Entry 8RMO (X-ray diffraction, 1.16 A resolution); this record covers chains H and L of the 3 polymer chains in the assembly.

# Chain H
Name: anti-FLAG M2 heavy chain
From: Mus musculus
Amino-acid sequence (228 residues; each row starts with the number of its first residue):
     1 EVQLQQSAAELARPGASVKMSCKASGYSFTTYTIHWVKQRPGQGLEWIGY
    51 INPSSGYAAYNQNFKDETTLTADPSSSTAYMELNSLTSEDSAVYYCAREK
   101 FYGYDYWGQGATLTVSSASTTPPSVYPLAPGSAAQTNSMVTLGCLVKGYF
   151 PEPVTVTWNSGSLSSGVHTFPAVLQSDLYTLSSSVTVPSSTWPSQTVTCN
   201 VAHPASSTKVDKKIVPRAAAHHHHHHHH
Disordered / not traced: 131-137, 190-192, 217-228
Modified / non-standard residues: E1 (pyroglutamic acid; PCA)
Cystine bridges: C22-C96, C144-C199
What the authors report for this chain:
  - conformationally variable residues (loop rearrangement): E99, F101
  - mutagenesis - K100R (20-fold): decreased binding to FLAG-tag

# Chain L
Name: anti-FLAG M2 light chain
From: Mus musculus
Amino-acid sequence (219 residues; row label = number of the first residue in the row):
     1 DVLMTQIPLSLPVSLGDQASISCRSSQSIVHRNGNTYLEWYLLKPGQSPK
    51 LLIYKVSNRFSGVPDRFSGSGSGTDFTLKISRVEAEDLGVYYCFQGSHVP
   101 YTFGGGTKLEIRRADAAPTVSIFPPSSEQLTSGGASVVCFLNNFYPKDIN
   151 VKWKIDGSERQNGVLNSWTDQDSKDSTYSMSSTLTLTKDEYERHNSYTCE
   201 ATHKTSTSPIVKSFNRNQC
Disordered / not traced: 203-208, 218-219
Cystine bridges: C23-C93, C139-C199
What the authors report for this chain:
  - conformationally variable residues: R32

# How chain H and chain L interact
Contacting residue pairs - 57 pairs, chain H then chain L:
  H35(H) - Y101(L)
  Q39(H) - L43(L)
  G44(H) - Y92(L)
  L45(H) - Y92(L)  hydrophobic
  L45(H) - F103(L)
  W47(H) - P100(L)  hydrophobic
  W47(H) - Y101(L)
  Y95(H) - S48(L)
  F101(H) - K55(L)
  Y102(H) - L51(L)
  Y102(H) - Y54(L)
  G103(H) - E39(L)
  G103(H) - Y41(L)
  Y104(H) - Y41(L)  hydrogen bond (backbone-side chain)
  Y104(H) - L51(L)
  Y104(H) - F94(L)
  D105(H) - L51(L)
  D105(H) - F60(L)
  W107(H) - S48(L)
  W107(H) - P49(L)  hydrogen bond (side chain-backbone)
  G108(H) - S48(L)  hydrogen bond (backbone-side chain)
  Q109(H) - S48(L)
  Y126(H) - S126(L)
  Y126(H) - E128(L)
  Y126(H) - Q129(L)
  Y126(H) - S132(L)  hydrogen bond
  P127(H) - S126(L)
  P127(H) - E128(L)
  L128(H) - F123(L)
  L128(H) - F140(L)  hydrophobic
  A129(H) - F123(L)
  P130(H) - F123(L)
  T141(H) - S121(L)
  T141(H) - F123(L)
  L145(H) - S136(L)
  K147(H) - Q129(L)
  K147(H) - S136(L)
  H168(H) - N142(L)
  H168(H) - N143(L)  hydrogen bond
  H168(H) - D172(L)
  H168(H) - S179(L)  hydrogen bond
  F170(H) - F140(L)  hydrophobic
  F170(H) - N142(L)
  F170(H) - S167(L)
  F170(H) - T169(L)
  F170(H) - S179(L)
  F170(H) - M180(L)
  F170(H) - S181(L)
  P171(H) - S167(L)  hydrogen bond (backbone-side chain)
  P171(H) - W168(L)
  V173(H) - L165(L)  hydrophobic
  Q175(H) - L165(L)
  S182(H) - F140(L)
  S182(H) - S181(L)
  S183(H) - F140(L)
  S184(H) - F140(L)
  S184(H) - N142(L)  hydrogen bond
Interface residues without a listed pair, chain H (37 interface residues in all): V37, E46, Y50, N61, G110, S165, T169
Interface residues without a listed pair, chain L (39 interface residues in all): Y37, Q47, V99, V138, N166, K174, T185

# In short
Chain H and chain L form an interface of 37 and 39 residues respectively; the contacts include 8 hydrogen
bonds. Among the polar pairs are Y104(H)-Y41(L), W107(H)-P49(L) and G108(H)-S48(L). The paper reports that
K100R of chain H reduces binding to FLAG-tag; conformational variability at E99(H), F101(H) and R32(L).
Here chain H is anti-FLAG M2 heavy chain and chain L is anti-FLAG M2 light chain, both from Mus musculus.
Entry 8RMO (Crystal structure of anti-FLAG M2 Fab fragment bound to FLAG-tag peptide epitope) was determined
by X-ray diffraction.
